PDB entry 7S63 | electron microscopy, 4.12 A resolution (low resolution: residue-level contacts below are approximate; hydrogen-bond / salt-bridge calls are withheld) | chains A and B of the 4 polymer chains in the assembly

== Chain A (and B) ==
Molecule: Alpha 2-Macroglobulin
From: Xenopus laevis
Notes: chain B of this document is another copy of the same molecule, construct and numbering; everything in this record applies to it too
UniProt: A0A1L8FIE8 (A0A1L8FIE8_XENLA); numbering as in UniProt (aligned over 1-1441)
Sequence (1441 residues; row label = number of the first residue in the row):
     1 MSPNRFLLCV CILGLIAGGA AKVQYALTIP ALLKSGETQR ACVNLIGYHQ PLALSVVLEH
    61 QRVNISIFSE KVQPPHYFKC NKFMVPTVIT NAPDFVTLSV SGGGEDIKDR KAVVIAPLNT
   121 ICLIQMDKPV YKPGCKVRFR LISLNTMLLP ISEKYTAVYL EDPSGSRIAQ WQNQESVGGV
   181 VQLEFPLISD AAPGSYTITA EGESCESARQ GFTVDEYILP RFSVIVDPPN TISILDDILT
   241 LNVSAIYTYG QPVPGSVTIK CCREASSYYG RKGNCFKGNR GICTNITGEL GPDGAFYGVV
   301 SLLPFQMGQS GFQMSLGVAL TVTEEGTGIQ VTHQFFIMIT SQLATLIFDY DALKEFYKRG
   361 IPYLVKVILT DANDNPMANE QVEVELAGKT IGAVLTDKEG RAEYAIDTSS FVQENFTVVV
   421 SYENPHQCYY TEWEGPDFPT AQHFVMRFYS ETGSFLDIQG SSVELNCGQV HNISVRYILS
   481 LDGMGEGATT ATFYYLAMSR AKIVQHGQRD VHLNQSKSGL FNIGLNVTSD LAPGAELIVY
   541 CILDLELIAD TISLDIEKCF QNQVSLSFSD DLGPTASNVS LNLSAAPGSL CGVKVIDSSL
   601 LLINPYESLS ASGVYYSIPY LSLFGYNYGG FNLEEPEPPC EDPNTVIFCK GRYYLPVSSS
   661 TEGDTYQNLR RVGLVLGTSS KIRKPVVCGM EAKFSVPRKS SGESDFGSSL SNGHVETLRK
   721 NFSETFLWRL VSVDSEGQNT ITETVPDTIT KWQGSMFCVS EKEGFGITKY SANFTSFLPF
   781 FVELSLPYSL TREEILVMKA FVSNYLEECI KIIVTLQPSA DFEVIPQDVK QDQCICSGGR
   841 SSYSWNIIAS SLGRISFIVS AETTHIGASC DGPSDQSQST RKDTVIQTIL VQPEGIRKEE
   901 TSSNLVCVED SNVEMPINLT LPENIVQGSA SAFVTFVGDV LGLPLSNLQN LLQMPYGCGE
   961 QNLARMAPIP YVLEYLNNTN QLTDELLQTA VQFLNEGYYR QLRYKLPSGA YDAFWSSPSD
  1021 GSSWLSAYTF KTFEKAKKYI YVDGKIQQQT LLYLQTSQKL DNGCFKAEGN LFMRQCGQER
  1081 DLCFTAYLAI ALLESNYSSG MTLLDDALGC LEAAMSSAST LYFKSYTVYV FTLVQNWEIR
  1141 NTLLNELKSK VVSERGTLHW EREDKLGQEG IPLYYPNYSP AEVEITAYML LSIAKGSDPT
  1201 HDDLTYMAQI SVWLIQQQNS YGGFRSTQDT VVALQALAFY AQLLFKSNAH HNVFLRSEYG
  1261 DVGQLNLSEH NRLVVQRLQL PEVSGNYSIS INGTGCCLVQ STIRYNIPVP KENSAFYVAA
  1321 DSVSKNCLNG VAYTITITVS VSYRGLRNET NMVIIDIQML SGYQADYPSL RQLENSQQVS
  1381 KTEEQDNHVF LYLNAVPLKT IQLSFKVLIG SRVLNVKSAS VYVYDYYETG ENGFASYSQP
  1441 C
Not modelled in the structure: 1-21
Disulfide bonds: C42-C80, C122-C205, C262-C283, C467-C559, C591-C758, C640-C688, C809-C836, C1327-C1441
Glycans and other covalent adducts: N-acetylglucosamine (NAG) linked to N64, N81, N242, N285, N415, N472, N526, N578, N721, N773, N918, N977, N1096, N1266, N1286, N1292, N1348

== How chain A and chain B interact ==
Pairs across the interface (37; chain A residue first):
  V412(A) - V646(B)
  R447(A) - Y653(B)
  Y449(A) - G651(B)
  Y449(A) - Y653(B)
  S450(A) - F648(B)
  E451(A) - F648(B)
  E451(A) - K650(B)
  T452(A) - K650(B)
  D482(A) - K650(B)
  V646(A) - V412(B)
  I647(A) - Y654(B)
  F648(A) - R359(B)
  F648(A) - E451(B)
  C649(A) - C649(B)
  K650(A) - E451(B)
  K650(A) - D482(B)
  G651(A) - Y449(B)
  R652(A) - E641(B)
  R652(A) - P685(B)
  Y653(A) - E414(B)
  Y653(A) - R447(B)
  Y653(A) - Y449(B)
  Y653(A) - L655(B)
  Y653(A) - P656(B)
  Y653(A) - V657(B)
  Y654(A) - Y654(B)
  Y654(A) - L655(B)
  Y654(A) - P656(B)
  L655(A) - Y653(B)
  L655(A) - Y654(B)
  L655(A) - L655(B)
  L655(A) - V657(B)
  P656(A) - Y653(B)
  P656(A) - Y654(B)
  V657(A) - Y653(B)
  E662(A) - Y653(B)
  P685(A) - R652(B)
Also at the interface, not in a pair above, chain A (23 interface residues in all): E641, S658
Also at the interface, not in a pair above, chain B (24 interface residues in all): S450, T452, I647, E662

== In short ==
23 residues of chain A face 24 of chain B across their interface. Covalently linked N-acetylglucosamine: at
N64(A), N81(A), N242(A), N285(A), N415(A) and N472(A) and 11 more.
Both chains are Alpha 2-Macroglobulin (Xenopus laevis). Entry 7S63 (Native-form oocyte/egg
Alpha-2-Macroglobulin (A2Moo) tetramer) was determined by electron microscopy together with 7S62 and 7S64 from
the same study.
